PDB entry 8DBR | electron microscopy, 3.20 A resolution | chains B and E of the 22 polymer chains in the assembly

== Chain B ==
Name: ATP synthase subunit alpha
Source organism: Escherichia coli
Notes: EC 7.1.2.2
Reference sequence: A0A7U9G3U3 (A0A7U9G3U3_ECOLX); residue numbers follow UniProt; this construct covers 1-513
Sequence (513 residues; numbered 1 to 513; the number before each row is that of its first residue):
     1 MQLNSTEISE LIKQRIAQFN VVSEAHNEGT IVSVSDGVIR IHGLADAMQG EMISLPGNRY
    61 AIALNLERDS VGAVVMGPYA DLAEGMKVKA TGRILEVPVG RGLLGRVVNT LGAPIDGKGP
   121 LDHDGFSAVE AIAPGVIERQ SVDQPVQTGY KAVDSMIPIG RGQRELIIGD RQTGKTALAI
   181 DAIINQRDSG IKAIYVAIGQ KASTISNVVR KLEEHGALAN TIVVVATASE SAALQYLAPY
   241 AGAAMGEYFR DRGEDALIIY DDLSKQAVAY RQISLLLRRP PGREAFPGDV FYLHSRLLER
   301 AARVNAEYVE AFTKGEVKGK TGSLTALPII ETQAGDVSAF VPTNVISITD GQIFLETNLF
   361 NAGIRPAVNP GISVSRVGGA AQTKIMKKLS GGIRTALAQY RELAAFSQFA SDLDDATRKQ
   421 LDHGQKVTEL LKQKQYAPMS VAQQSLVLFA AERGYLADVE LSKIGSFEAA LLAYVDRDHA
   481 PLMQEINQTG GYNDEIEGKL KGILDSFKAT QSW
Differences from the reference sequence: conflict Ala47 (Cys in A0A7U9G3U3), Ala90 (Cys in A0A7U9G3U3), Ala193 (Cys in A0A7U9G3U3), Ala243 (Cys in A0A7U9G3U3)
Bound ions: Mg2+: Thr176 (together with ATP)
Ligand contacts:
  - ADP (adenosine-5'-diphosphate): Val374, Ser375, Arg376
  - ATP (adenosine-5'-triphosphate): Tyr150, Asp170, Arg171, Gln172, Thr173, Gly174, Lys175, Thr176, Ala177, Glu331, Phe360, Arg365, Pro366, Gln433, Lys434, Gln435

== Chain E ==
Name: ATP synthase subunit beta
Source organism: Escherichia coli
Notes: EC 7.1.2.2
Reference sequence: A0A192CEZ8 (A0A192CEZ8_ECOLX); residues 0-459 here correspond to UniProt positions 1-460 (UniProt number = residue number + 1)
Sequence (460 residues; each row starts with the number of its first residue; numbering starts at 0):
     0 MATGKIVQVI GAVVDVEFPQ DAVPRVYDAL EVQNGNERLV LEVQQQLGGG IVRTIAMGSS
    60 DGLRRGLDVK DLEHPIEVPV GKATLGRIMN VLGEPVDMKG EIGEEERWAI HRAAPSYEEL
   120 SNSQELLETG IKVIDLMAPF AKGGKVGLFG GAGVGKTVNM MELIRNIAIE HSGYSVFAGV
   180 GERTREGNDF YHEMTDSNVI DKVSLVYGQM NEPPGNRLRV ALTGLTMAEK FRDEGRDVLL
   240 FVDNIYRYTL AGTEVSALLG RMPSAVGYQP TLAEEMGVLQ ERITSTKTGS ITSVQAVYVP
   300 ADDLTDPSPA TTFAHLDATV VLSRQIASLG IYPAVDPLDS TSRQLDPLVV GQEHYDTARG
   360 VQSILQRYQE LKDIIAILGM DELSEEDKLV VARARKIQRF LSQPFFVAEV FTGSPGKYVS
   420 LKDTIRGFKG IMEGEYDHLP EQAFYMVGSI EEAVEKAKKL
Differences from the reference sequence: conflict Ala137 (Cys138 in A0A192CEZ8)
Bound ions: Mg2+: Thr156 (together with ADP)
Ligand contacts: ADP (adenosine-5'-diphosphate): Ala151, Gly152, Val153, Gly154, Lys155, Thr156, Val157, Tyr331, Phe404, Ala407, Phe410, Thr411

== How chain B and chain E interact ==
Pairs across the interface (78):
  Gly43(B) with Arg64(E), hydrogen bond (backbone-side chain)
  Leu44(B) with Arg64(E), hydrogen bond (backbone-side chain)
  Ala45(B) with Arg64(E)
  Asp46(B) with Arg63(E), salt bridge
  Ala47(B) with Arg63(E)
  Met48(B) with Gly61(E); Leu62(E); Arg63(E)
  Gln49(B) with Val8(E); Gly10(E); Ser59(E); Asp60(E); Gly61(E), hydrogen bond (backbone-backbone); Leu62(E), hydrogen bond (backbone-backbone)
  Leu66(B) with Gln7(E); Val8(E), hydrogen bond (backbone-backbone); Leu62(E)
  Glu67(B) with Arg64(E), hydrogen bond (backbone-side chain)
  Arg68(B) with Val6(E); Gln7(E); Glu16(E), salt bridge
  Asp69(B) with Arg64(E)
  Ser70(B) with Arg64(E)
  Val71(B) with Arg64(E)
  Pro134(B) with Thr183(E)
  Gly135(B) with Thr183(E)
  Val136(B) with Thr183(E); Asn187(E); Tyr206(E), hydrophobic
  Ile137(B) with Val95(E); Met97(E), hydrophobic; Tyr190(E), hydrophobic
  Arg139(B) with Thr183(E); Asn187(E)
  Ser141(B) with Asn187(E); Asp188(E), hydrogen bond
  Arg164(B) with Arg182(E)
  Arg283(B) with Val265(E)
  Gly288(B) with Glu253(E)
  Asp289(B) with Glu253(E)
  Phe291(B) with Arg216(E); Arg246(E)
  Tyr292(B) with Asn210(E); Glu211(E); Glu253(E)
  Glu299(B) with Thr183(E), hydrogen bond; Asn210(E)
  Ser338(B) with Ala300(E)
  Thr343(B) with Tyr297(E)
  Ile346(B) with Ala151(E), hydrophobic
  Ser347(B) with Arg182(E), hydrogen bond (backbone-side chain); Met209(E); Arg246(E); Tyr297(E), hydrogen bond
  Ile348(B) with Arg182(E), hydrogen bond (backbone-side chain)
  Thr349(B) with Arg182(E), hydrogen bond (backbone-side chain)
  Asp350(B) with Arg182(E), salt bridge; Arg184(E), salt bridge
  Arg376(B) with Ala151(E); Gly152(E); Arg182(E); Phe410(E)
  Val377(B) with Phe410(E)
  Gly379(B) with Val409(E)
  Ala380(B) with Val409(E)
  Arg394(B) with Tyr331(E)
  Ala398(B) with Ser327(E)
  Gln399(B) with Leu328(E), hydrogen bond (side chain-backbone); Tyr444(E), hydrogen bond
  Glu402(B) with Leu328(E); Lys371(E), salt bridge; Arg394(E), salt bridge
  Phe406(B) with Ile374(E), hydrophobic; Arg394(E)
  Gln408(B) with Ala375(E), hydrogen bond (side chain-backbone)
  Phe409(B) with Ala375(E); Ile376(E)
  Gln420(B) with Gln441(E), hydrogen bond
Interface residues without a listed pair, chain B (58 interface residues in all): Leu64, Asn65, Glu130, Ala133, Gln140, Val142, Arg279, Pro280, Ser295, Gly371, Ile372, Gly378, Thr395
Interface residues without a listed pair, chain E (54 interface residues in all): Ile9, Ile50, Asp96, Gly186, Gln208, Pro212, Pro213, Leu249, Ala256, Gly329, Met379

== Summary ==
58 residues of chain B face 54 of chain E across their interface; the contacts include 16 hydrogen bonds and 6
salt bridges. Polar contacts include Asp46(B)-Arg63(E), Arg68(B)-Glu16(E) and Asp350(B)-Arg182(E). ADP is
bound between chain B and chain E. Chain B binds ATP.
Chain B is ATP synthase subunit alpha and chain E is ATP synthase subunit beta, both from Escherichia coli;
the structure, E. coli ATP synthase imaged in 10mM MgATP State2 "half-up, was determined by electron
microscopy (same publication as 8DBP, 8DBQ, 8DBS, 8DBT, 8DBU, 8DBV and 8DBW).
